PDB entry 1RHB | X-ray diffraction, 1.50 A resolution | chain A

== Chain A ==
Name: Ribonuclease A
From: Bos taurus
Notes: EC 3.1.27.5
UniProtKB: P61823 (RNAS1_BOVIN); residues 1-124 here correspond to UniProt positions 27-150 (UniProt number = residue number + 26)
Chain sequence (124 residues; numbered 1 to 124; the number before each row is that of its first residue):
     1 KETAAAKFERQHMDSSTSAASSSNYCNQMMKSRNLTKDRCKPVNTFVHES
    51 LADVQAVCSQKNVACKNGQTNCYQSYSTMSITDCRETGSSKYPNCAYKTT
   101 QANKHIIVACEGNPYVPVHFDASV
Cystine bridges: Cys-26/Cys-84, Cys-40/Cys-95, Cys-58/Cys-110, Cys-65/Cys-72
UniProt features mapped onto this chain:
  - active site: His-12 (Proton acceptor), His-119 (Proton donor)
  - binding site (substrate): Lys-7, Arg-10, Lys-41 to Thr-45, Lys-66, Arg-85
  - glycosylation: Lys-1 (N-linked (Glc) (glycation) lysine), Lys-7 (N-linked (Glc) (glycation) lysine), Asn-34 (N-linked (GlcNAc...) asparagine), Lys-37 (N-linked (Glc) (glycation) lysine), Lys-41 (N-linked (Glc) (glycation) lysine)

== Summary ==
UniProt lists active-site residues His-12 and His-119 and 9 substrate-binding residues.
Chain A is Ribonuclease A (Bos taurus); the structure, Water dependent domain motion and flexibility in
ribonuclease A and the invariant features in its hydration ..., was determined by X-ray diffraction together
with 1RHA from the same study.
